7QNC - chains A and E of the 7 polymer chains in the assembly; structure by electron microscopy, 2.90 A resolution.

# Chain A
Name: Gamma-aminobutyric acid receptor subunit alpha-4
Organism: Homo sapiens
Reference sequence: P48169 (GBRA4_HUMAN); residue numbers follow UniProt; this construct covers 1-554
Chain sequence (554 residues; numbered 1 to 554; the number before each row is that of its first residue):
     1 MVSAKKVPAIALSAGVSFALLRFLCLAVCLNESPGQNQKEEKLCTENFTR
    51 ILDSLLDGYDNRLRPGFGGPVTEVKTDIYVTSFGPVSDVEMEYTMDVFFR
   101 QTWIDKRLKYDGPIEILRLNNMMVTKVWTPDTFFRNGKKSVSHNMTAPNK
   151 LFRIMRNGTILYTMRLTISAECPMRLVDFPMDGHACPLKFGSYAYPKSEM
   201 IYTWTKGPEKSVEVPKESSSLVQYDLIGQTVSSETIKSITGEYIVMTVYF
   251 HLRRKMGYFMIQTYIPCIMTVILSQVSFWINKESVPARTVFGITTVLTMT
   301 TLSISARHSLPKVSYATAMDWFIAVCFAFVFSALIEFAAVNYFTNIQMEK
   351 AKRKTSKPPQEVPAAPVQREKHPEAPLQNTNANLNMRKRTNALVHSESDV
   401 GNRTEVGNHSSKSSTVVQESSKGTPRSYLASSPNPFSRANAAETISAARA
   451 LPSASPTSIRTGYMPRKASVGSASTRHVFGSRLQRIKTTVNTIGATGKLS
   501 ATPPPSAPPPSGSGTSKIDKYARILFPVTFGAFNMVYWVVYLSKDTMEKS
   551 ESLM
Disordered / not traced: 1-45, 351-514, 545-554
Disulfides: Cys172-Cys186
Covalently attached groups: N-acetylglucosamine (NAG) linked to Asn144, Asn157
Residues lining bound ligands: gaboxadol (EI7; 4,5,6,7-tetrahydro-[1,2]oxazolo[5,4-c]pyridin-3-one): Phe98, Arg100, Leu151, Thr163
UniProt features mapped onto this chain:
  - binding site (4-aminobutanoate): Arg100, Thr163
  - glycosylation (N-linked (GlcNAc...) asparagine): Asn47, Asn144, Asn157
  - natural variant: Ser516 (S516R: In a breast cancer sample)
Reported in the primary citation:
  - specificity-determining residues: Arg135 (proposed by the authors, not directly observed)

# Chain E
Name: Gamma-aminobutyric acid receptor subunit delta
Organism: Homo sapiens
Reference sequence: O14764 (GBRD_HUMAN); numbering as in UniProt (aligned over 1-452)
Chain sequence (472 residues; numbered 1 to 472; the number before each row is that of its first residue):
     1 MDAPARLLAPLLLLCAQQLRGTRAMNDIGDYVGSNLEISWLPNLDGLIAG
    51 YARNFRPGIGGPPVNVALALEVASIDHISEANMEYTMTVFLHQSWRDSRL
   101 SYNHTNETLGLDSRFVDKLWLPDTFIVNAKSAWFHDVTVENKLIRLQPDG
   151 VILYSIRITSTVACDMDLAKYPMDEQECMLDLESYGYSSEDIVYYWSESQ
   201 EHIHGLDKLQLAQFTITSYRFTTELMNFKSAGQFPRLSLHFHLRRNRGVY
   251 IIQSYMPSVLLVAMSWVSFWISQAAVPARVSLGITTVLTMTTLMVSARSS
   301 LPRASAIKALDVYFWICYVFVFAALVEYAFAHFNADYRKKQKAKVKVSRP
   351 RAEMDVRNAIVLFSLSAAGVTQELAISRRQRRVPGNLMGSYRSVGVETGE
   401 TKKEGAARSGGQGGIRARLRPIDADTIDIYARAVFPAAFAAVNVIYWAAY
   451 AMGGSGGSGGSGKTETSQVAPA
Disordered / not traced: 1-41, 337-423, 452-472
Sequence notes: expression tag (453-472)
Disulfides: Cys164-Cys178
Covalently attached groups: N-acetylglucosamine (NAG) linked to Asn65, Asn103
Residues lining bound ligands: gaboxadol (EI7; 4,5,6,7-tetrahydro-[1,2]oxazolo[5,4-c]pyridin-3-one): Phe125, Glu183, Ser184, Tyr185, Lys229, Ala231, Phe234
UniProt features mapped onto this chain:
  - modified residue: Ser390 (Phosphoserine)
  - glycosylation (N-linked (GlcNAc...) asparagine): Asn103, Asn106
  - natural variant: Glu177 (E177A: In GEFSP5), Arg220 (R220C: In GEFSP5; uncertain significance; R220H: Reduced receptor current amplitudes), Val370 (V370I: Found in a patient with childhood onset epileptic encephalopathy; uncertain significance)
Reported in the primary citation:
  - specificity-determining residues: Glu71, His92 (proposed by the authors, not directly observed)

# How chain A and chain E interact
Residue-residue contacts (78):
  Asn61(A) - Asp112(E)
  Asn61(A) - Arg114(E)
  Arg62(A) - Asp45(E)  salt bridge
  Arg62(A) - Phe115(E)
  Arg62(A) - Lys118(E)
  Glu90(A) - His77(E)  salt bridge
  Thr125(A) - Arg114(E)
  Val127(A) - Arg114(E)  hydrogen bond (backbone-side chain)
  Thr129(A) - Arg114(E)  hydrogen bond
  Asp131(A) - Val139(E)
  Thr132(A) - Val137(E)
  Thr132(A) - Thr138(E)  hydrogen bond (backbone-side chain)
  Phe133(A) - Val137(E)
  Phe133(A) - Asn141(E)
  Phe133(A) - Arg157(E)
  Phe134(A) - Val137(E)  hydrophobic
  Phe134(A) - Arg157(E)  hydrogen bond (backbone-side chain)
  Arg135(A) - Arg157(E)  hydrogen bond (backbone-side chain)
  Gly137(A) - His135(E)
  Gly137(A) - Arg157(E)  hydrogen bond (backbone-side chain)
  Lys138(A) - Asp76(E)  salt bridge
  Lys138(A) - His77(E)  hydrogen bond
  Lys138(A) - Trp133(E)
  Lys138(A) - His135(E)
  Lys139(A) - Trp133(E)
  Ser140(A) - Val137(E)
  Met164(A) - Thr138(E)
  Leu166(A) - Val137(E)  hydrophobic
  Leu166(A) - Thr138(E)
  Glu171(A) - Ser74(E)  hydrogen bond
  Tyr193(A) - Phe90(E)  hydrophobic
  Tyr193(A) - Asn141(E)  hydrogen bond (side chain-backbone)
  Tyr193(A) - Lys142(E)
  Tyr193(A) - Leu143(E)
  Tyr193(A) - Ser155(E)  hydrogen bond
  Tyr193(A) - Ile156(E)  hydrogen bond (side chain-backbone)
  Tyr193(A) - Arg157(E)  hydrogen bond (side chain-backbone)
  Ala194(A) - Leu143(E)  hydrophobic
  Ala194(A) - Arg145(E)  hydrogen bond (backbone-side chain)
  Tyr195(A) - Gly110(E)
  Tyr195(A) - Asp112(E)
  Ile239(A) - Glu71(E)
  Ile239(A) - His92(E)
  Ile239(A) - Ile203(E)  hydrophobic
  Thr240(A) - His92(E)
  Thr240(A) - Arg145(E)  hydrogen bond (backbone-side chain)
  Tyr243(A) - Arg145(E)  hydrogen bond
  Val285(A) - Ala275(E)  hydrophobic
  Val285(A) - Ala278(E)  hydrophobic
  Pro286(A) - Pro277(E)  hydrophobic
  Pro286(A) - Ala278(E)  hydrophobic
  Thr289(A) - Ala278(E)
  Ile293(A) - Met264(E)  hydrophobic
  Ile293(A) - Leu282(E)  hydrophobic
  Ile293(A) - Thr285(E)
  Val296(A) - Met264(E)  hydrophobic
  Leu297(A) - Thr289(E)
  Thr300(A) - Pro257(E)
  Ser303(A) - Gln253(E)  hydrogen bond (backbone-side chain)
  Ile304(A) - Gln253(E)
  Arg307(A) - Gln253(E)
  Lys312(A) - Ala212(E)
  Lys312(A) - Tyr250(E)
  Ser314(A) - Asn246(E)
  Ser314(A) - Gly248(E)
  Ser314(A) - Val249(E)  hydrogen bond (backbone-backbone)
  Tyr315(A) - Val249(E)
  Ala316(A) - Val249(E)  hydrophobic
  Phe327(A) - Leu260(E)  hydrophobic
  Phe331(A) - Ala263(E)  hydrophobic
  Leu334(A) - Met264(E)  hydrophobic
  Ala338(A) - Val267(E)  hydrophobic
  Asn341(A) - Trp270(E)
  Asn341(A) - Ile271(E)
  Asn341(A) - Ser272(E)  hydrogen bond (side chain-backbone)
  Tyr342(A) - Trp270(E)
  Tyr342(A) - Arg432(E)
  Asn345(A) - Ser272(E)
Other interface residues (no listed pair), chain A (55 interface residues in all): Phe67, Phe99, Trp128, Pro130, Val141, Ser142, Pro196, Val313, Asp320, Ile335
Other interface residues (no listed pair), chain E (56 interface residues in all): Leu44, Leu109, Leu111, Asp136, Leu153, Ser199, Gln213, Met256, Leu261, Ser281

# Overview
Chain A and chain E form an interface of 55 and 56 residues respectively, with 18 hydrogen bonds and 3 salt
bridges. Polar contacts include Arg62(A)-Asp45(E), Glu90(A)-His77(E) and Lys138(A)-Asp76(E). Ligands of chain
A: gaboxadol. Chain E binds gaboxadol. N-acetylglucosamine is covalently linked to Asn144(A) and Asn157(A).
The paper reports specificity determinants Arg135(A) and Glu71(E) among others.
Here chain A is Gamma-aminobutyric acid receptor subunit alpha-4 and chain E is Gamma-aminobutyric acid
receptor subunit delta, both from Homo sapiens. Entry 7QNC (Cryo-EM structure of human full-length
extrasynaptic alpha4beta3delta GABA(A)R in complex with THIP (gaboxadol), histamine and nanobody ...) was
determined by electron microscopy, deposited together with 7QN5, 7QN6, 7QN7, 7QN8, 7QN9, 7QNA and 3 further
entries.
